Entry 5UAU (X-ray diffraction, 1.90 A resolution); this record covers chains A and B of the 5 polymer chains in the assembly.

== Chain A (and B) ==
Molecule: Pyrroline-5-carboxylate reductase 1, mitochondrial
Organism: Homo sapiens
Notes: EC 1.5.1.2; chain B of this document is another copy of the same molecule, construct and numbering; everything in this record applies to it too
Reference sequence: P32322 (P5CR1_HUMAN); residues 1-300 here = UniProt positions 1-300
Chain sequence (322 residues; row label = number of the first residue in the row; numbers below 1 keep their minus sign (Met-21 is residue -21)):
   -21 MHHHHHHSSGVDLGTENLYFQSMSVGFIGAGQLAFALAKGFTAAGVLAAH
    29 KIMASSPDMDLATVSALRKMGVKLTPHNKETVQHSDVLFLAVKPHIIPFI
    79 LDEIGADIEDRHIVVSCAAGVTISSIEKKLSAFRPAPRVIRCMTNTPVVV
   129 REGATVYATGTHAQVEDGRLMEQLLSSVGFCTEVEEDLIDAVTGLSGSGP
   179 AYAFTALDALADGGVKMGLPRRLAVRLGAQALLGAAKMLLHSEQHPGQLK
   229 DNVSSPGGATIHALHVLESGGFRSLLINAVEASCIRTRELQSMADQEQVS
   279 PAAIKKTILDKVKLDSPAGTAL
Disordered / not traced: -21 to 0, 275-300 (chain B: -21 to -3, 275-300)
Differences from the reference sequence: initiating methionine (-21); expression tag (-20 to 0)
UniProt features mapped onto this chain:
  - binding site (NADP(+)): Ile6 to Leu11, Ser34, Asn56, Ala69 to Pro72, Cys95 to Ala97
  - binding site (NADPH): Ala8, Gln10, Leu11, Ser34, Asp36, Asn56, Val70, Lys71, Ala97, Asn230
  - binding site (L-proline): Glu164, Ala237, Thr238
  - modified residue: Ser2 (N-acetylserine), Ser278 (Phosphoserine)
  - natural variant: Arg119 (R119G: In ARCL2B; R119H: In ARCL2B), Ala179 (A179T: In ARCL2B), Gly206 (G206R: In ARCL2B; G206W: In ARCL2B), Gly248 (G248E: In ARCL3B), Arg251 (R251H: In ARCL3B), Ala257 (A257T: In ARCL3B), Arg266 (R266Q: In ARCL2B)
  - mutagenesis: Glu221 (E221A: Reduced enzyme activity), Thr238 (T238A: Decreased pyrroline-5-carboxylate reductase activity)
Small-molecule neighbours:
  - proline (PRO), molecule 1: Ala97, Thr171, Gly175, Ser176
  - proline (PRO), molecule 2: Ala136, Thr137, Glu161, Val162, Glu163, Glu164
  - proline (PRO), molecule 3: Val231, Ser233, Gly236, Ala237, Thr238
Reported in the primary citation:
  - binding site for proline: Ala97, Thr137, Thr171, Gly175, Thr238
  - mutagenesis - T238A (10-fold): decreased catalytic activity on l-P5C
  - catalytic residues: Thr238

== Interface between chain A and chain B ==
Contacting residue pairs (181; chain A residue first):
  Thr124(A) with Met216(B), hydrogen bond
  Pro125(A) with Gly212(B); Ala213(B); Met216(B)
  Val127(A) with Met216(B), hydrophobic
  Val128(A) with Lys215(B), hydrogen bond (backbone-side chain); Met216(B), hydrophobic
  Glu130(A) with Gln208(B), hydrogen bond; Leu211(B); Gly212(B); Lys215(B)
  Gly131(A) with Gln208(B), hydrogen bond (backbone-side chain)
  Ala132(A) with Gln208(B)
  Phe158(A) with Arg204(B); Leu205(B), hydrophobic; Gln208(B)
  Leu166(A) with Gly196(B); Leu197(B)
  Ala169(A) with Met195(B); Leu197(B), hydrophobic
  Val170(A) with Leu197(B), hydrophobic; Leu205(B), hydrophobic
  Leu173(A) with Leu188(B); Leu197(B), hydrophobic; Ala202(B); Leu205(B), hydrophobic; Gly206(B)
  Ser174(A) with Leu205(B)
  Ser176(A) with Thr238(B), hydrogen bond
  Pro178(A) with Ala213(B), hydrophobic
  Ala179(A) with Val231(B), hydrophobic; Thr238(B); Leu242(B)
  Tyr180(A) with Leu188(B), hydrophobic; Ala241(B); Leu245(B), hydrophobic
  Ala181(A) with Leu210(B), hydrophobic; Ala213(B), hydrophobic
  Phe182(A) with Ala213(B); Pro224(B); Leu227(B); Lys228(B); Val231(B), hydrophobic
  Thr183(A) with Lys228(B); Leu242(B); Phe250(B); Arg251(B)
  Ala184(A) with Phe250(B); Leu254(B), hydrophobic
  Leu185(A) with Leu217(B), hydrophobic
  Asp186(A) with His223(B); Arg251(B), salt bridge
  Ala187(A) with Arg251(B); Ile255(B)
  Leu188(A) with Leu173(B); Tyr180(B), hydrophobic; Leu254(B), hydrophobic; Val258(B), hydrophobic
  Gly191(A) with Ile255(B); Val258(B)
  Gly192(A) with Val258(B)
  Lys194(A) with Glu259(B), salt bridge
  Met195(A) with Ala169(B); Glu259(B); Cys262(B), hydrophobic; Arg266(B)
  Gly196(A) with Leu166(B)
  Leu197(A) with Leu166(B); Ala169(B), hydrophobic; Val170(B), hydrophobic; Leu173(B), hydrophobic
  Arg199(A) with His223(B); Pro224(B)
  Ala202(A) with Leu173(B)
  Arg204(A) with Phe158(B); Leu218(B)
  Leu205(A) with Phe158(B), hydrophobic; Val170(B), hydrophobic; Ser174(B)
  Gly206(A) with Leu173(B)
  Ala207(A) with Ala214(B); Leu218(B), hydrophobic
  Gln208(A) with Glu130(B), hydrogen bond (side chain-backbone); Gly131(B), hydrogen bond (side chain-backbone); Ala132(B); Phe158(B); Leu218(B)
  Leu211(A) with Glu130(B); Leu211(B); Ala214(B); Lys215(B)
  Gly212(A) with Pro125(B); Glu130(B)
  Ala213(A) with Pro125(B); Pro178(B), hydrophobic; Ala181(B), hydrophobic; Phe182(B)
  Ala214(A) with Ala207(B); Leu211(B)
  Lys215(A) with Val128(B), hydrogen bond (side chain-backbone); Glu130(B); Leu211(B)
  Met216(A) with Thr124(B), hydrogen bond; Pro125(B); Val127(B), hydrophobic; Val128(B), hydrophobic; Phe182(B), hydrophobic
  Leu217(A) with Leu185(B), hydrophobic
  Leu218(A) with Arg204(B); Ala207(B), hydrophobic; Gln208(B); Leu211(B), hydrophobic
  His219(A) with Val128(B)
  His223(A) with Asp186(B), salt bridge; Arg199(B)
  Pro224(A) with Phe182(B); Arg199(B)
  Leu227(A) with Phe182(B)
  Lys228(A) with Phe182(B); Thr183(B)
  Asn230(A) with Gln10(B), hydrogen bond
  Val231(A) with Gly175(B); Ala179(B), hydrophobic; Phe182(B), hydrophobic
  Gly235(A) with Arg264(B), hydrogen bond (backbone-side chain)
  Gly236(A) with Arg264(B)
  Ala237(A) with Ser261(B); Arg264(B); Thr265(B)
  Thr238(A) with Ser176(B), hydrogen bond; Ala179(B)
  His240(A) with Arg264(B)
  Ala241(A) with Tyr180(B); Ala257(B); Ser261(B)
  Leu242(A) with Ala179(B); Thr183(B)
  Val244(A) with Asn256(B); Ala257(B), hydrophobic
  Leu245(A) with Tyr180(B), hydrophobic; Leu253(B); Ala257(B), hydrophobic
  Gly248(A) with Leu253(B)
  Phe250(A) with Tyr180(B); Thr183(B); Ala184(B), hydrophobic; Phe250(B), hydrophobic; Leu253(B), hydrophobic; Leu254(B), hydrophobic
  Arg251(A) with Thr183(B); Asp186(B), salt bridge; Ala187(B)
  Leu253(A) with Leu245(B); Gly248(B); Phe250(B), hydrophobic; Leu253(B), hydrophobic
  Leu254(A) with Ala184(B), hydrophobic; Leu188(B), hydrophobic; Phe250(B), hydrophobic
  Ile255(A) with Ala187(B); Asp190(B); Gly191(B)
  Asn256(A) with Val244(B)
  Ala257(A) with Ala241(B); Val244(B), hydrophobic; Leu245(B), hydrophobic
  Val258(A) with Leu188(B), hydrophobic; Gly191(B); Gly192(B)
  Glu259(A) with Lys194(B), salt bridge; Met195(B)
  Ala260(A) with Val244(B), hydrophobic
  Ser261(A) with Ala237(B); Ala241(B)
  Cys262(A) with Met195(B), hydrophobic
  Arg264(A) with Gly235(B), hydrogen bond (side chain-backbone); Gly236(B); Ala237(B); His240(B), hydrogen bond
  Thr265(A) with Ala237(B)
  Arg266(A) with Met195(B)
Other interface residues (no listed pair), chain A (92 interface residues in all): Asn123, Val134, Thr160, Val162, Gly175, Gly177, Asp190, Pro198, Leu201, Val203, Ala209, Leu210, Ile263, Leu268
Other interface residues (no listed pair), chain B (92 interface residues in all): Asn123, Val134, Thr160, Val162, Gly177, Pro198, Leu201, Val203, Ala209, His219, Ala260, Ile263, Leu268

== In short ==
The chain A/chain B interface involves 92 residues from each chain, with 14 hydrogen bonds and 5 salt bridges.
Polar contacts include Asp186(A)-Arg251(B), Lys194(A)-Glu259(B) and His223(A)-Asp186(B). Ligands of chain A: 3
copies of proline. From the paper: the catalytic residue Thr238(A); T238A of chain A reduces catalytic
activity on l-P5C.
Chain A and chain B are both Pyrroline-5-carboxylate reductase 1, mitochondrial (Homo sapiens); the structure,
Structure of human PYCR-1 complexed with proline, was determined by X-ray diffraction together with 5UAT,
5UAV, 5UAW and 5UAX from the same study.
